PDB entry 5JW4 | X-ray diffraction, 3.70 A resolution | chains D and F of the 12 polymer chains in the assembly

[Chain D (and F)]
Protein: Hemagglutinin
Organism: Influenza A virus
Notes: chain F of this document is another copy of the same molecule, construct and numbering; everything in this record applies to it too
UniProtKB: Q6DQ34 (Q6DQ34_9INFA); residues 1-162 here correspond to UniProt positions 347-508 (UniProt number = residue number + 346)
Chain sequence (162 residues; numbered 1 to 162; the number before each row is that of its first residue):
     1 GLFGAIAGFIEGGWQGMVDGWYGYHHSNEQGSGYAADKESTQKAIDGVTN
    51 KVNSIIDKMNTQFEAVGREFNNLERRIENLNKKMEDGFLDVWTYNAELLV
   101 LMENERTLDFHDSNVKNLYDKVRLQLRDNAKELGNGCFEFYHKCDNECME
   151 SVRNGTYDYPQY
Disulfide bonds: Cys-144/Cys-148
Covalent attachments: N-acetylglucosamine (NAG) linked to Asn-154

[Chain D / chain F interface]
Pairs across the interface (42):
  Phe-3(D) with Leu-2(F)
  Lys-58(D) with Tyr-94(F); Glu-97(F), salt bridge; Leu-101(F)
  Met-59(D) with Tyr-94(F), hydrophobic
  Thr-61(D) with Asp-90(F)
  Phe-63(D) with Lys-83(F)
  Glu-64(D) with Lys-83(F)
  Val-66(D) with Lys-83(F)
  Arg-68(D) with Arg-76(F); Asn-79(F); Leu-80(F); Lys-83(F)
  Glu-69(D) with Arg-76(F), hydrogen bond (backbone-side chain)
  Phe-70(D) with Arg-76(F)
  Glu-74(D) with Arg-76(F), salt bridge
  Asn-81(D) with Leu-80(F)
  Met-84(D) with Leu-80(F), hydrophobic; Met-84(F), hydrophobic
  Phe-88(D) with Met-84(F); Gly-87(F); Phe-88(F)
  Trp-92(D) with Val-91(F); Tyr-94(F), hydrophobic
  Asn-95(D) with Tyr-94(F)
  Leu-99(D) with Tyr-94(F); Leu-98(F), hydrophobic
  Glu-103(D) with Met-102(F)
  Arg-106(D) with Leu-2(F); Glu-105(F), salt bridge; Asp-109(F), salt bridge
  Ser-113(D) with Leu-2(F), hydrogen bond (side chain-backbone)
  Asn-117(D) with Gly-1(F), hydrogen bond (side chain-backbone); Gly-4(F)
  Arg-123(D) with Glu-132(F), salt bridge
  Leu-124(D) with Phe-9(F), hydrophobic; Glu-132(F); Leu-133(F); Gly-134(F)
  Arg-127(D) with Glu-132(F), hydrogen bond (side chain-backbone); Leu-133(F)
  Tyr-159(D) with Lys-131(F), hydrogen bond
Interface residues without a listed pair, chain D (31 interface residues in all): Ile-77, Leu-80, Val-91, Met-102, Phe-110, Asp-120
Interface residues without a listed pair, chain F (27 interface residues in all): Phe-3, Ile-77, Lys-116

[In short]
31 residues of chain D and 27 residues of chain F are in contact, with 5 hydrogen bonds and 5 salt bridges.
Polar pairs include Lys-58(D)/Glu-97(F), Glu-74(D)/Arg-76(F) and Arg-106(D)/Glu-105(F). N-acetylglucosamine is
covalently linked to Asn-154(D).
Both chains are Hemagglutinin (Influenza A virus). Entry 5JW4 (Structure of MEDI8852 Fab Fragment in Complex
with H5 HA) was determined by X-ray diffraction together with 5JW3 and 5JW5 from the same study.
